Entry 7PWZ (X-ray diffraction, 2.50 A resolution); this record covers chains A and B.

# Chain A
Molecule: 14-3-3 protein sigma
Organism: Homo sapiens
Reference sequence: P31947 (1433S_HUMAN); numbering as in UniProt (aligned over 1-231)
Amino-acid sequence (236 residues; row label = number of the first residue in the row; numbers below 1 keep their minus sign (Gly-4 is residue -4)):
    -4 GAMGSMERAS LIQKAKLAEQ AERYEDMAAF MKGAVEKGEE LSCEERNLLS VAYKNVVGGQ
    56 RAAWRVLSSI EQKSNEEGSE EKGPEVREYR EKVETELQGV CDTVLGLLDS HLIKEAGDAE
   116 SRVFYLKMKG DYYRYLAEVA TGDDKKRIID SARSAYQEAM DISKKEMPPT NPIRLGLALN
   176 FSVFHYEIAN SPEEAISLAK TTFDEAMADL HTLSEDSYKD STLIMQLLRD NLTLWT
Not modelled in the structure: 71-77, 109-111
Differences from the reference sequence: expression tag (-4 to 0)
Swiss-Prot annotation at these positions:
  - site (Interaction with phosphoserine on interacting protein): Arg56, Arg129
  - modified residue (Phosphoserine): Ser5, Ser74

# Chain B
Molecule: C-terminus of Estrogen receptor alpha
Amino-acid sequence (8 residues; row label = number of the first residue in the row):
   588 AEGFPATV
Not modelled in the structure: 588-590
Modified residues: Thr594 (phosphothreonine; TPO)

# Chain A / chain B interface
Pairs across the interface (19):
  Lys49(A) with Thr594(B)
  Arg56(A) with Thr594(B)
  Arg60(A) with Phe591(B)
  Lys122(A) with Val595(B), hydrogen bond (side chain-backbone)
  Arg129(A) with Thr594(B)
  Tyr130(A) with Thr594(B)
  Gly171(A) with Val595(B)
  Leu174(A) with Ala593(B); Thr594(B)
  Asn175(A) with Thr594(B); Val595(B), hydrogen bond (side chain-backbone)
  Val178(A) with Pro592(B), hydrophobic; Ala593(B); Thr594(B)
  Glu182(A) with Pro592(B)
  Leu222(A) with Val595(B), hydrophobic
  Asn226(A) with Pro592(B); Ala593(B), hydrogen bond (side chain-backbone)
  Trp230(A) with Pro592(B), hydrophobic
Other interface residues (no listed pair), chain A (16 interface residues in all): Asp126, Leu229

# In short
16 residues of chain A face 5 of chain B across their interface; the contacts include 3 hydrogen bonds. Polar
contacts include Lys122(A)-Val595(B), Asn175(A)-Val595(B) and Asn226(A)-Ala593(B).
Here chain A is 14-3-3 protein sigma (Homo sapiens) and chain B is C-terminus of Estrogen receptor alpha.
Entry 7PWZ (Crystal structure of 14-3-3 sigma in complex with a C-terminal Estrogen Receptoralpha
phosphopeptide, stabilised by Pyrrolidone1 ...) was determined by X-ray diffraction, deposited together with
8A9G and 7PWT.
